9F3T - chains B and S of the 7 polymer chains in the assembly; structure by electron microscopy, 3.00 A resolution.

== Chain B ==
Name: Large T antigen
From: Betapolyomavirus macacae
Notes: EC 3.6.4.-
UniProt: P03070 (LT_SV40); numbering as in UniProt (aligned over 266-627)
Chain sequence (362 residues; numbered 266 to 627; the number before each row is that of its first residue):
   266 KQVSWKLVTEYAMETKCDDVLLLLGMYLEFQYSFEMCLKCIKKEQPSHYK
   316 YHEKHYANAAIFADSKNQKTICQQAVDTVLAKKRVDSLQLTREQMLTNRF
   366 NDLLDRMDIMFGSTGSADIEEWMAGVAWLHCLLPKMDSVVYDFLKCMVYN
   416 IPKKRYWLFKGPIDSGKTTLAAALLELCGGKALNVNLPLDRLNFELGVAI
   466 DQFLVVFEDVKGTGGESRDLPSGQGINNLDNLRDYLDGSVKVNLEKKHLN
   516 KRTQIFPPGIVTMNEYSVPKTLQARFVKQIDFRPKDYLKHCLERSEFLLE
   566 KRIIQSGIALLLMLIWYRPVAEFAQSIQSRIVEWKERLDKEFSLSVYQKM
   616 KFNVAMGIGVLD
Ligand contacts:
  - ATP (adenosine-5'-triphosphate), molecule 1: Leu397, Pro427, Ile428, Asp429, Ser430, Gly431, Lys432, Thr433, Thr434, Asp474, Asn529, Arg548, Pro549, Lys550, Leu553, Lys554, Leu557, Leu564
  - ATP, molecule 2: Lys418, Asp502, Arg540
What the authors report for this chain:
  - binding site for the 8-nt DNA strand (chain S): Lys512, His513

== Chain S ==
Molecule: 8-nt DNA strand
Sequence (8 nucleotides; row label = number of the first residue in the row):
     1 TTTTTTTT

== Interface between chain B and chain S ==
Residue-residue contacts (8):
  Arg456(B) - DT4(S)  salt bridge to the phosphate
  Arg456(B) - DT5(S)  base contact
  Phe459(B) - DT3(S)  phosphate contact
  Lys511(B) - DT3(S)  phosphate contact
  Lys512(B) - DT3(S)  phosphate contact
  Lys512(B) - DT4(S)  salt bridge to the phosphate
  His513(B) - DT2(S)  hydrogen bond to the base
  His513(B) - DT3(S)  hydrogen bond to the phosphate
Other interface residues (no listed pair), chain B (6 interface residues in all): Glu510
Other interface residues (no listed pair), chain S (5 interface residues in all): DT1

== Overview ==
6 residues of chain B and 5 residues of chain S are in contact; the contacts include 2 hydrogen bonds and 2
salt bridges. Polar pairs include His513(B)-DT2(S), His513(B)-DT3(S) and Arg456(B)-DT4(S). Ligands of chain B:
ATP. The paper reports a binding site for the 8-nt DNA strand (chain S) at Lys512(B) and His513(B).
Chain B is Large T antigen (Betapolyomavirus macacae) and chain S is an 8-nt DNA strand; the structure, Active
SV40 LTAg complex with DNA (3D variability component_000, frame_010), was determined by electron microscopy
together with 9EVH, 9EVP, 9F3U, 9F5I, 9F73, 9F74 and 14 further entries from the same study.
